PDB entry 7XMC | electron microscopy, 3.09 A resolution | chains C and D of the 4 polymer chains in the assembly

Chain C:
Name: Cytochrome bo(3) ubiquinol oxidase subunit 3
Source organism: Escherichia coli
Reference sequence: P0ABJ3 (CYOC_ECOLI); residue numbers follow UniProt; this construct covers 1-204
Sequence (204 residues; each row starts with the number of its first residue):
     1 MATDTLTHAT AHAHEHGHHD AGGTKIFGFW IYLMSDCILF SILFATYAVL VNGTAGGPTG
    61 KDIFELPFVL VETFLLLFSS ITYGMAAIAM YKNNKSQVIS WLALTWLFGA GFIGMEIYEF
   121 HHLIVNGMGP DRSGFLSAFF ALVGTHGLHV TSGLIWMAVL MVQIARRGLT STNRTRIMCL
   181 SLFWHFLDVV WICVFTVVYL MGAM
Disordered / not traced: 1-21

Chain D:
Name: Cytochrome bo(3) ubiquinol oxidase subunit 4
Source organism: Escherichia coli
Reference sequence: P0ABJ6 (CYOD_ECOLI); residues 1-109 here = UniProt positions 1-109
Sequence (109 residues; numbered 1 to 109; the number before each row is that of its first residue):
     1 MSHSTDHSGA SHGSVKTYMT GFILSIILTV IPFWMVMTGA ASPAVILGTI LAMAVVQVLV
    61 HLVCFLHMNT KSDEGWNMTA FVFTVLIIAI LVVGSIWIMW NLNYNMMMH
Disordered / not traced: 1-13

Chain C / chain D interface:
Contacting residue pairs (61; chain C residue first):
  Phe27(C) - Asp73(D)
  Phe27(C) - Trp76(D)
  Phe27(C) - Asn77(D)
  Trp30(C) - Leu66(D)  hydrophobic
  Trp30(C) - Met68(D)  hydrophobic
  Trp30(C) - Asn77(D)  hydrogen bond (side chain-backbone)
  Trp30(C) - Phe81(D)  hydrophobic
  Met34(C) - Phe81(D)  hydrophobic
  Met34(C) - Thr84(D)  hydrogen bond
  Cys37(C) - Thr84(D)
  Cys37(C) - Ile88(D)
  Ile38(C) - Ile87(D)  hydrophobic
  Ile38(C) - Ile88(D)  hydrophobic
  Ile38(C) - Leu91(D)  hydrophobic
  Ser41(C) - Ile88(D)
  Ser41(C) - Val92(D)
  Ile42(C) - Leu91(D)  hydrophobic
  Ala45(C) - Ser95(D)
  Val49(C) - Ser95(D)
  Val49(C) - Met99(D)  hydrophobic
  Leu66(C) - Phe33(D)  hydrophobic
  Leu66(C) - Met37(D)  hydrophobic
  Pro67(C) - Met37(D)
  Val69(C) - Phe33(D)  hydrophobic
  Leu70(C) - Thr29(D)
  Leu70(C) - Phe33(D)
  Thr73(C) - Thr29(D)
  Thr73(C) - Phe33(D)
  Leu77(C) - Ser25(D)
  Leu77(C) - Ile26(D)  hydrophobic
  Leu77(C) - Thr29(D)
  Leu77(C) - Gln57(D)
  Phe78(C) - Ile26(D)  hydrophobic
  Ile81(C) - Phe22(D)  hydrophobic
  Ile81(C) - Phe65(D)  hydrophobic
  Gly84(C) - Tyr18(D)
  Ile88(C) - Ser14(D)
  Ile88(C) - Val15(D)  hydrophobic
  Ile88(C) - Tyr18(D)  hydrophobic
  Leu182(C) - Leu66(D)  hydrophobic
  His185(C) - Tyr18(D)
  His185(C) - Phe65(D)  hydrogen bond (side chain-backbone)
  His185(C) - Leu66(D)
  Asp188(C) - His61(D)  salt bridge
  Val189(C) - Val58(D)  hydrophobic
  Val189(C) - His61(D)
  Ile192(C) - Ala54(D)
  Ile192(C) - Gln57(D)
  Ile192(C) - Val58(D)  hydrophobic
  Ile192(C) - His61(D)
  Phe195(C) - Thr29(D)
  Phe195(C) - Phe33(D)  hydrophobic
  Thr196(C) - Ile50(D)
  Thr196(C) - Ala54(D)
  Leu200(C) - Val36(D)  hydrophobic
  Leu200(C) - Ile50(D)  hydrophobic
  Met201(C) - Leu47(D)  hydrophobic
  Met201(C) - Ile50(D)  hydrophobic
  Met201(C) - Leu51(D)  hydrophobic
  Ala203(C) - Val36(D)
  Met204(C) - Val36(D)
Other interface residues (no listed pair), chain C (38 interface residues in all): Ile31, Ala48, Ser80, Met85, Tyr91, Ser181, Phe186, Cys193
Other interface residues (no listed pair), chain D (38 interface residues in all): Met19, Pro32, Ile46, His67, Ala80, Ile96, Asn103

Summary:
The chain C/chain D interface involves 38 residues from each chain, with 3 hydrogen bonds and 1 salt bridge.
Polar contacts include Asp188(C)-His61(D), Trp30(C)-Asn77(D) and Met34(C)-Thr84(D).
Chain C is Cytochrome bo(3) ubiquinol oxidase subunit 3 and chain D is Cytochrome bo(3) ubiquinol oxidase
subunit 4, both from Escherichia coli; the structure, Cryo-EM structure of Cytochrome bo3 from Escherichia
coli, apo structure with DMSO, was determined by electron microscopy (same publication as 7XMD).
